PDB entry 8IPZ | X-ray diffraction, 1.40 A resolution | chains B and D of the 4 polymer chains in the assembly

Chain B (and D):
Protein: Insulin B chain
Source organism: Homo sapiens
Notes: chain D of this document is another copy of the same molecule, construct and numbering; everything in this record applies to it too
UniProtKB: P01308 (INS_HUMAN); residues 1-29 here correspond to UniProt positions 25-53 (UniProt number = residue number + 24)
Amino-acid sequence (29 residues; numbered 1 to 29; the number before each row is that of its first residue):
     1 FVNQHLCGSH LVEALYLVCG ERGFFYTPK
Bound ions: Zn2+ near His-10 (its only coordinating residue here)
Residues lining bound ligands: phenol (IPH): Val-2, His-5, Leu-6, Cys-7, His-10, Leu-11, Ala-14

Interface between chain B and chain D:
Residue-residue contacts (30):
  Gln-4(B) with Tyr-16(D)
  His-5(B) with Tyr-16(D), hydrogen bond (backbone-side chain); Leu-17(D)
  Gly-8(B) with Tyr-16(D)
  Ser-9(B) with Glu-13(D), hydrogen bond; Tyr-16(D), hydrogen bond (backbone-side chain)
  Val-12(B) with Val-12(D), hydrophobic; Glu-13(D); Tyr-16(D), hydrophobic; Phe-24(D), hydrophobic
  Tyr-16(B) with Gln-4(D); His-5(D), hydrogen bond (side chain-backbone); Gly-8(D); Ser-9(D), hydrogen bond (side chain-backbone); Val-12(D), hydrophobic; Tyr-26(D), hydrophobic
  Gly-20(B) with Pro-28(D)
  Glu-21(B) with Pro-28(D)
  Gly-23(B) with Tyr-26(D); Pro-28(D)
  Phe-24(B) with Phe-24(D), hydrophobic; Phe-25(D); Tyr-26(D), hydrogen bond (backbone-backbone)
  Phe-25(B) with Phe-24(D); Phe-25(D), hydrophobic
  Tyr-26(B) with Tyr-16(D), hydrophobic; Gly-23(D); Phe-24(D), hydrogen bond (backbone-backbone)
  Pro-28(B) with Glu-21(D); Gly-23(D)
Other interface residues (no listed pair), chain B (15 interface residues in all): Arg-22, Lys-29
Other interface residues (no listed pair), chain D (17 interface residues in all): Gly-20, Arg-22, Thr-27

Overview:
15 residues of chain B face 17 of chain D across their interface, with 7 hydrogen bonds. Polar pairs include
His-5(B)/Tyr-16(D), Ser-9(B)/Glu-13(D) and Ser-9(B)/Tyr-16(D). Bound to chain B: phenol.
Both chains are Insulin B chain (Homo sapiens). Entry 8IPZ (Crystal structure of insulin detemir) was
determined by X-ray diffraction.
